6Z19 - chains B and C; structure by X-ray diffraction, 1.47 A resolution.

Chain B:
Protein: Casein kinase II subunit alpha
Organism: Homo sapiens
Notes: EC 2.7.11.1
Reference sequence: P68400 (CSK21_HUMAN); residue numbers follow UniProt; this construct covers 2-329
Amino-acid sequence (328 residues; numbered 2 to 329; the number before each row is that of its first residue):
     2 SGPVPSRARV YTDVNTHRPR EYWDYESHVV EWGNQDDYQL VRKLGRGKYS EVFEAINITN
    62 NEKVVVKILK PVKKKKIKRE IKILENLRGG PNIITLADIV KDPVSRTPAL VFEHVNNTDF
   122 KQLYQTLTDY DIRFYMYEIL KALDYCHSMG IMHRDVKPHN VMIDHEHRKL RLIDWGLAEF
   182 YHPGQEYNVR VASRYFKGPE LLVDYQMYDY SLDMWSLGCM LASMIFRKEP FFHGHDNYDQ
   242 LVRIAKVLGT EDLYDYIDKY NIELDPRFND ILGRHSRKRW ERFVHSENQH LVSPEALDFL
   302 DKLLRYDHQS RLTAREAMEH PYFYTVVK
Metal / ion sites: Na+ near E22 (its only coordinating residue here); Mg2+ site 1: N161, D175 (together with ADP); Mg2+ site 2: D175 (together with ADP)
Small-molecule neighbours: ADP (adenosine-5'-diphosphate): L45, S51, V53, V66, K68, I95, F113, E114, H115, V116, H160, N161, M163, I174, D175
UniProt features mapped onto this chain:
  - region: Q36 to L41 (Interaction with beta subunit)
  - active site: D156 (Proton acceptor)
  - binding site (ATP): L45 to V53, K68
  - natural variant: R47 (R47Q: In OCNDS), Y50 (Y50S: In OCNDS), D175 (D175G: In OCNDS), K198 (K198R: In OCNDS)

Chain C:
Protein: P2
Amino-acid sequence (8 residues; each row starts with the number of its first residue):
   432 ALYGFKWA

Chain B / chain C interface:
Residue-residue contacts (25; chain B residue first):
  Q36(B) - Y434(C)  hydrogen bond (side chain-backbone)
  Q36(B) - G435(C)
  Q36(B) - F436(C)
  Y39(B) - F436(C)
  Q40(B) - K437(C)
  Q40(B) - A439(C)
  L41(B) - F436(C)  hydrophobic
  L41(B) - K437(C)  hydrogen bond (backbone-backbone)
  L41(B) - W438(C)
  L41(B) - A439(C)  hydrogen bond (backbone-backbone)
  V42(B) - W438(C)
  R43(B) - W438(C)
  K44(B) - W438(C)
  E52(B) - Y434(C)  hydrogen bond
  F54(B) - L433(C)  hydrophobic
  F54(B) - W438(C)  hydrophobic
  V67(B) - F436(C)  hydrophobic
  I69(B) - Y434(C)  hydrophobic
  I69(B) - F436(C)  hydrophobic
  K71(B) - Y434(C)
  V101(B) - F436(C)  hydrophobic
  D103(B) - Y434(C)
  D103(B) - G435(C)
  T108(B) - Y434(C)
  A110(B) - F436(C)  hydrophobic

Summary:
The interface between chain B and chain C involves 16 residues on one side and 7 on the other; the contacts
include 4 hydrogen bonds. Polar contacts include Q36(B)-Y434(C), E52(B)-Y434(C) and L41(B)-K437(C). Chain B
binds ADP.
Here chain B is Casein kinase II subunit alpha (Homo sapiens) and chain C is P2. Entry 6Z19 (Crystal structure
of P8C9 bound to CK2alpha) was determined by X-ray diffraction (same publication as 7QUX and 6YZH).
